8HAO - chains C and D of the 12 polymer chains in the assembly; structure by electron microscopy, 3.76 A resolution.

# Chain C
Name: Guanine nucleotide-binding protein G(s) subunit alpha
From: Bos taurus
Chain sequence (361 residues; each row starts with the number of its first residue):
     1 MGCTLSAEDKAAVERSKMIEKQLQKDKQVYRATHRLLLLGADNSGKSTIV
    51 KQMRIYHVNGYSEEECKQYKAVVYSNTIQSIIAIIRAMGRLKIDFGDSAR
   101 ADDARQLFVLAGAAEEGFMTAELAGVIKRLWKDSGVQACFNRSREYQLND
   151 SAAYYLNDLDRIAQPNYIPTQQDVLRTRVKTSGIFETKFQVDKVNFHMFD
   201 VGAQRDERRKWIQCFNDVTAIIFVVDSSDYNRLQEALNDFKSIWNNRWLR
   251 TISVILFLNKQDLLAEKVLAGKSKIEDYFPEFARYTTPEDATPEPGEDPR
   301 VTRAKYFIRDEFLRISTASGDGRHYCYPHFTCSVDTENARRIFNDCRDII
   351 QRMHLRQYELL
Not modelled in the structure: 1-4, 59-180

# Chain D
Name: Guanine nucleotide-binding protein G(I)/G(S)/G(T) subunit beta-1
From: Rattus norvegicus
Chain sequence (400 residues; each row starts with the number of its first residue; numbers below 1 keep their minus sign (Met-33 is residue -33)):
   -33 MHHHHHHSSGLVPRGSHMASHHHHHHHHHHGSLLQSELDQLRQEAEQLKN
    17 QIRDARKACADATLSQITNNIDPVGRIQMRTRRTLRGHLAKIYAMHWGTD
    67 SRLLVSASQDGKLIIWDSYTTNKVHAIPLRSSWVMTCAYAPSGNYVACGG
   117 LDNICSIYNLKTREGNVRVSRELAGHTGYLSCCRFLDDNQIVTSSGDTTC
   167 ALWDIETGQQTTTFTGHTGDVMSLSLAPDTRLFVSGACDASAKLWDVREG
   217 MCRQTFTGHESDINAICFFPNGNAFATGSDDATCRLFDLRADQELMTYSH
   267 DNIICGITSVSFSKSGRLLLAGYDDFNCNVWDALKADRAGVLAGHDNRVS
   317 CLGVTDDGMAVATGSWDSFLKIWNGSSGGGGSGGGGSSGVSGWRLFKKIS
Not modelled in the structure: -33 to 2, 344-366

# How chain C and chain D interact
Contacting residue pairs - 52 pairs, chain C then chain D:
  Ala12(C) - Asn88(D)
  Arg15(C) - Lys89(D)
  Arg15(C) - Val90(D)  hydrogen bond (side chain-backbone)
  Ser16(C) - Asn88(D)
  Ser16(C) - Lys89(D)  hydrogen bond (side chain-backbone)
  Ile19(C) - Lys89(D)
  Ile19(C) - Val90(D)
  Ile19(C) - His91(D)
  Ile19(C) - Ala92(D)  hydrophobic
  Glu20(C) - Lys89(D)  salt bridge
  Leu23(C) - Gly53(D)
  Leu23(C) - Lys78(D)
  Leu23(C) - Lys89(D)
  Asp26(C) - Leu55(D)
  Asp26(C) - Lys78(D)  salt bridge
  Lys27(C) - Leu55(D)
  Tyr30(C) - Leu55(D)  hydrophobic
  Tyr30(C) - Ala56(D)
  Tyr30(C) - Asp76(D)
  Arg35(C) - Ser98(D)  hydrogen bond
  Thr181(C) - Asp118(D)
  Thr181(C) - His142(D)
  Gly183(C) - Asn119(D)
  Phe199(C) - Trp99(D)
  Ala203(C) - Asn119(D)
  Ala203(C) - Thr143(D)
  Gln204(C) - Gly144(D)
  Gln204(C) - Tyr145(D)  hydrogen bond (side chain-backbone)
  Arg205(C) - Gly162(D)  hydrogen bond (side chain-backbone)
  Arg205(C) - Asp163(D)
  Arg205(C) - Thr164(D)
  Arg209(C) - Cys204(D)
  Arg209(C) - Asp228(D)  salt bridge
  Lys210(C) - Tyr145(D)
  Lys210(C) - Met188(D)
  Lys210(C) - Asp228(D)  salt bridge
  Lys210(C) - Asn230(D)
  Trp211(C) - Leu117(D)  hydrophobic
  Gln213(C) - Lys57(D)  hydrogen bond (backbone-side chain)
  Gln213(C) - Trp332(D)
  Cys214(C) - Lys57(D)  hydrogen bond (backbone-side chain)
  Cys214(C) - Tyr59(D)
  Cys214(C) - Trp99(D)
  Cys214(C) - Leu117(D)  hydrophobic
  Phe215(C) - Trp99(D)  hydrophobic
  Phe215(C) - Leu117(D)  hydrophobic
  Asn216(C) - Lys57(D)  hydrogen bond
  Asn216(C) - Trp332(D)
  Asp217(C) - Trp99(D)
  Val218(C) - Trp99(D)  hydrophobic
  Arg247(C) - Asp290(D)  salt bridge
  Trp248(C) - Asp290(D)
Also at the interface, not in a pair above, chain C (31 interface residues in all): Val13, Ser182, Ile184, Glu207
Also at the interface, not in a pair above, chain D (36 interface residues in all): Gln75, Ile80, Met101, Ile120, Asp186, Arg314

# Overview
31 residues of chain C face 36 of chain D across their interface; the contacts include 8 hydrogen bonds and 5
salt bridges. Polar pairs include Glu20(C)-Lys89(D), Asp26(C)-Lys78(D) and Arg209(C)-Asp228(D).
Here chain C is Guanine nucleotide-binding protein G(s) subunit alpha (Bos taurus) and chain D is Guanine
nucleotide-binding protein G(I)/G(S)/G(T) subunit beta-1 (Rattus norvegicus). Entry 8HAO (Human parathyroid
hormone receptor-1 dimer) was determined by electron microscopy, deposited together with 8HA0 and 8HAF.
